PDB entry 7S4K | electron microscopy, 2.36 A resolution | chains C and B of the 9 polymer chains in the assembly

Chain C:
Name: Ammonia monooxygenase/methane monooxygenase, subunit C family protein
Organism: Methylococcus capsulatus str. Bath
Notes: EC 1.14.13.25
Reference sequence: Q603F1 (Q603F1_METCA); residues 30-289 here correspond to UniProt positions 1-260 (UniProt number = residue number - 29)
Chain sequence (260 residues; row label = number of the first residue in the row):
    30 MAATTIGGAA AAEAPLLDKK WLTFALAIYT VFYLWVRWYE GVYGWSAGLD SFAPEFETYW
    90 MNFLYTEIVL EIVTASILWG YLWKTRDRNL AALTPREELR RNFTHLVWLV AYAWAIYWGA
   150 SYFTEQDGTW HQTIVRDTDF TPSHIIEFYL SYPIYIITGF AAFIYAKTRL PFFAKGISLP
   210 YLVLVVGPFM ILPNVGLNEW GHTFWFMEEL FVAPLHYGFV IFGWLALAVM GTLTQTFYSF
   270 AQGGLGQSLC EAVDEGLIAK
Unresolved in the structure: 30-44, 281-289
Ion coordination: Cu ion: Asn-227, His-231
Ligand contacts:
  - 1,2-dihexanoyl-sn-glycero-3-phosphocholine (HXG), molecule 1: Leu-63, Arg-66, Trp-67, Trp-143, Tyr-146, Trp-147, Tyr-151
  - 1,2-dihexanoyl-sn-glycero-3-phosphocholine (HXG), molecule 2: Trp-234, Phe-235, Met-236, Glu-237, Pro-243, Tyr-246
  - 1,2-didecanoyl-sn-glycero-3-phosphocholine (P1O), molecule 1: Trp-50, Phe-53, Ala-54, Tyr-58, Thr-103, Leu-107, Tyr-110, Leu-111, Glu-126, Arg-130, Thr-133, Val-136, Trp-137, Ala-140, Ile-186, Thr-187, Tyr-194, Arg-198
  - 1,2-didecanoyl-sn-glycero-3-phosphocholine (P1O), molecule 2: Ser-105, Trp-108, Gly-109, Trp-112, Phe-189, Phe-192, Ile-193, Lys-196, Ile-206, Leu-211, Phe-218
  - 1,2-didecanoyl-sn-glycero-3-phosphocholine (P1O), molecule 3: Trp-108, Phe-189, Ile-193
  - 1,2-didecanoyl-sn-glycero-3-phosphocholine (P1O), molecule 4: Leu-208, Leu-211, Val-212, Val-215, Gly-216, Leu-254
  - diundecyl phosphatidyl choline (PLC), molecule 1: Ile-57, Val-60, Phe-61, Trp-64, Trp-67, Tyr-68, Tyr-72, Tyr-88, Asn-91, Phe-92, Thr-95, Glu-96, Leu-99, Glu-100, Thr-103, Leu-179, Ile-183, Ile-186
  - diundecyl phosphatidyl choline (PLC), molecule 2: Ser-80, Phe-81, Phe-85, Glu-86, Met-90, Leu-93, Tyr-94, Ile-97, Val-98, Thr-167, Asp-168, Phe-169, Tyr-178, Leu-221, Pro-222, Val-224, Gly-225, Glu-228
  - diundecyl phosphatidyl choline (PLC), molecule 3: Ile-97, Glu-100, Phe-169, Tyr-178, Pro-182
  - diundecyl phosphatidyl choline (PLC), molecule 4: Leu-226, Trp-229, Phe-233, Trp-234, Gly-247
  - diundecyl phosphatidyl choline (PLC), molecule 5: Phe-235, Leu-239, Val-241, Pro-243, Tyr-246, Val-249, Trp-253
From the paper describing this entry:
  - Cu ion coordination: Asn-227, His-231, His-245

Chain B:
Name: Particulate methane monooxygenase beta subunit
Organism: Methylococcus capsulatus str. Bath
Notes: EC 1.14.18.3
Reference sequence: Q607G3 (PMOA_METCA); numbering as in UniProt (aligned over 1-247)
Chain sequence (247 residues; row label = number of the first residue in the row):
     1 MSAAQSAVRS HAEAVQVSRT IDWMALFVVF FVIVGSYHIH AMLTMGDWDF WSDWKDRRLW
    61 VTVTPIVLVT FPAAVQSYLW ERYRLPWGAT VCVLGLLLGE WINRYFNFWG WTYFPINFVF
   121 PASLVPGAII LDTVLMLSGS YLFTAIVGAM GWGLIFYPGN WPIIAPLHVP VEYNGMLMSI
   181 ADIQGYNYVR TGTPEYIRMV EKGTLRTFGK DVAPVSAFFS AFMSILIYFM WHFIGRWFSN
   241 ERFLQST
Unresolved in the structure: 1-6
Ligand contacts:
  - 1,2-didecanoyl-sn-glycero-3-phosphocholine (P1O), molecule 1: Ser-138, Gly-139, Ser-140, Phe-143
  - 1,2-didecanoyl-sn-glycero-3-phosphocholine (P1O), molecule 2: Ser-140, Leu-142, Phe-143, Ile-146
  - 1,2-didecanoyl-sn-glycero-3-phosphocholine (P1O), molecule 3: Leu-142, Phe-229, His-232, Phe-233, Arg-236
  - 1,2-didecanoyl-sn-glycero-3-phosphocholine (P1O), molecule 4: Trp-237, Arg-242, Phe-243, Leu-244, Gln-245, Ser-246, Thr-247
  - diundecyl phosphatidyl choline (PLC), molecule 1: Thr-44, Val-67, Met-199, Met-223
  - diundecyl phosphatidyl choline (PLC), molecule 2: Trp-48, Leu-59, Val-63, Ile-66, Val-67, Met-199, Phe-219, Phe-222, Met-223, Leu-226, Ile-227
  - diundecyl phosphatidyl choline (PLC), molecule 3: Arg-57, Ile-130, Gly-151, Leu-154, Ile-155, Tyr-157, Pro-158, Trp-161, Ala-213, Pro-214, Ala-217, Phe-218
  - diundecyl phosphatidyl choline (PLC), molecule 4: Gly-209, Lys-210, Asp-211, Pro-214, Val-215, Phe-218
  - diundecyl phosphatidyl choline (PLC), molecule 5: Lys-210, Pro-214, Phe-218

Interface between chain C and chain B:
Pairs across the interface (158):
  Leu-46(C) with Glu-13(B); Val-17(B), hydrophobic
  Asp-47(C) with Met-24(B)
  Leu-55(C) with Phe-27(B), hydrophobic
  Arg-66(C) with Phe-106(B), hydrogen bond (side chain-backbone); Asn-107(B), hydrogen bond; Gly-110(B); Trp-111(B)
  Glu-69(C) with Trp-111(B), hydrogen bond (backbone-side chain)
  Gly-70(C) with Trp-111(B)
  Trp-74(C) with Trp-111(B)
  Pro-124(C) with Ala-7(B), hydrophobic
  Arg-125(C) with Ala-7(B); Arg-9(B); Glu-13(B), salt bridge
  Leu-128(C) with Ala-7(B)
  Phe-132(C) with Val-17(B), hydrophobic; Thr-20(B); Ile-21(B), hydrophobic
  Leu-135(C) with Met-24(B), hydrophobic
  Val-136(C) with Met-24(B), hydrophobic
  Leu-138(C) with Val-28(B)
  Val-139(C) with Met-24(B); Phe-27(B), hydrophobic; Val-28(B)
  Ala-142(C) with Val-28(B); Phe-31(B); Val-32(B), hydrophobic
  Trp-143(C) with Phe-27(B), hydrophobic; Phe-31(B), hydrophobic
  Ile-145(C) with Val-32(B), hydrophobic
  Tyr-146(C) with Phe-31(B), hydrophobic; Val-34(B), hydrophobic; Ile-102(B)
  Ala-149(C) with Gly-35(B); Ile-39(B); Met-42(B)
  Ser-150(C) with Val-34(B); His-38(B), hydrogen bond; Met-42(B); Gly-99(B)
  Tyr-151(C) with Ile-102(B), hydrophobic; Asn-103(B); Phe-106(B); Asn-107(B), hydrogen bond
  Thr-153(C) with Ile-39(B); Met-42(B)
  Glu-154(C) with His-38(B), salt bridge; Met-42(B), hydrogen bond (backbone-side chain); Phe-50(B); Glu-100(B); Asn-103(B), hydrogen bond; Arg-104(B), salt bridge
  Gln-155(C) with Asn-103(B); Asn-107(B), hydrogen bond; Trp-111(B)
  Thr-158(C) with Asn-103(B); Asn-107(B); Phe-108(B); Trp-111(B)
  Trp-159(C) with Trp-111(B), hydrophobic; Thr-112(B)
  Gln-161(C) with Asp-47(B), hydrogen bond; Trp-51(B); Arg-190(B); Thr-191(B); Gly-192(B), hydrogen bond (backbone-backbone); Thr-193(B), hydrogen bond
  Thr-162(C) with Thr-112(B); Phe-114(B); Thr-191(B), hydrogen bond (backbone-side chain)
  Val-164(C) with Thr-191(B)
  Ser-172(C) with Trp-111(B)
  Phe-201(C) with Phe-243(B)
  Lys-204(C) with Gln-245(B)
  Gly-205(C) with Phe-243(B); Leu-244(B)
  Ile-206(C) with Phe-243(B); Leu-244(B), hydrogen bond (backbone-backbone); Thr-247(B)
  Ser-207(C) with Arg-242(B); Phe-243(B)
  Leu-208(C) with Asn-240(B); Arg-242(B), hydrogen bond (backbone-backbone); Leu-244(B), hydrophobic
  Pro-209(C) with Asn-240(B); Arg-242(B)
  Leu-211(C) with Thr-247(B)
  Glu-237(C) with Ile-197(B)
  Glu-238(C) with Gly-192(B); Ile-197(B)
  Leu-239(C) with Asp-47(B); Trp-54(B), hydrophobic; Ile-197(B), hydrophobic; Met-199(B), hydrophobic
  Phe-240(C) with Met-42(B); Leu-43(B); Asp-47(B), hydrogen bond (backbone-side chain); Phe-50(B), hydrophobic
  Val-241(C) with Leu-43(B); Thr-44(B); Met-45(B); Gly-46(B); Asp-47(B), hydrogen bond (backbone-side chain); Met-199(B), hydrophobic
  His-245(C) with Leu-43(B)
  Tyr-246(C) with Leu-43(B)
  Phe-248(C) with Ile-39(B); Leu-43(B), hydrophobic
  Val-249(C) with His-40(B); Leu-43(B), hydrophobic; Thr-44(B)
  Gly-252(C) with Ser-36(B)
  Trp-253(C) with His-40(B), hydrogen bond; Phe-71(B); Trp-231(B); Phe-238(B)
  Leu-254(C) with Phe-238(B), hydrophobic
  Ala-255(C) with Val-32(B); Ser-36(B)
  Leu-256(C) with Phe-71(B), hydrophobic; Ala-74(B), hydrophobic; Trp-231(B), hydrophobic; Phe-238(B), hydrophobic
  Ala-257(C) with Phe-238(B)
  Val-258(C) with Val-32(B), hydrophobic
  Met-259(C) with Tyr-78(B), hydrogen bond (backbone-side chain); Gly-235(B); Phe-238(B), hydrophobic; Ser-239(B)
  Gly-260(C) with Phe-238(B), hydrogen bond (backbone-backbone); Ser-239(B); Asn-240(B)
  Leu-262(C) with Ala-25(B); Val-28(B), hydrophobic; Val-29(B), hydrophobic
  Thr-263(C) with Tyr-78(B); Tyr-83(B); Glu-241(B)
  Gln-264(C) with Glu-241(B), hydrogen bond (side chain-backbone); Arg-242(B), hydrogen bond (side chain-backbone); Phe-243(B)
  Phe-266(C) with Ile-21(B), hydrophobic; Ala-25(B), hydrophobic; Tyr-83(B)
  Tyr-267(C) with Arg-82(B), hydrogen bond; Glu-241(B)
  Phe-269(C) with Ile-21(B), hydrophobic
  Gly-272(C) with Ala-7(B)
  Gly-273(C) with Ala-7(B)
  Gly-275(C) with Val-8(B)
  Gln-276(C) with Ser-10(B); His-11(B); Ala-14(B)
  Ser-277(C) with His-11(B), hydrogen bond; Ala-14(B); Val-15(B)
  Glu-280(C) with His-11(B), salt bridge
Interface residues without a listed pair, chain C (78 interface residues in all): Leu-51, Gly-73, Ile-163, Tyr-181, Phe-202, Ala-203, Val-212, Leu-213, Leu-278
Interface residues without a listed pair, chain B (72 interface residues in all): Ser-18, Trp-48, Val-75, Tyr-196, Trp-237

Overview:
78 residues of chain C and 72 residues of chain B are in contact, with 23 hydrogen bonds and 4 salt bridges.
Polar contacts include Arg-125(C)/Glu-13(B), Glu-154(C)/His-38(B) and Glu-154(C)/Arg-104(B). One diundecyl
phosphatidyl choline molecule and one 1,2-didecanoyl-sn-glycero-3-phosphocholine molecule are bound between
chain C and chain B. The paper reports Cu ion coordination by Asn-227(C), His-231(C) and His-245(C).
Chain C is Ammonia monooxygenase/methane monooxygenase, subunit C family protein and chain B is Particulate
methane monooxygenase beta subunit, both from Methylococcus capsulatus str. Bath; the structure, CryoEM
structure of Methylococcus capsulatus (Bath) pMMO in a native lipid nanodisc at 2.34 Angstrom resolution, was
determined by electron microscopy (same publication as 7S4H, 7S4I, 7S4J, 7S4L, 7S4M, 7T4O and 7T4P).
